PDB entry 5LMR | electron microscopy, 4.45 A resolution (low resolution: residue-level contacts below are approximate; hydrogen-bond / salt-bridge calls are withheld) | chains A and H of the 25 polymer chains in the assembly

== Chain A ==
Molecule: 16S rRNA
Organism: Thermus thermophilus HB8
Sequence (1522 nucleotides; numbered 0 to 1544 plus 21 insertion-coded residues; 44 numbers in that range are skipped by the numbering (no residue carries them; nothing is unmodelled there); the number before each row is that of its first residue; a row labelled like 189A-189L holds insertion residues (189A, then the next letters in order); numbering starts at 0):
     0 UUUGUUGGAGAGUUUGAUCCUGGCUCAGGGUGAACGCUGGCGGCGUGCCU
    50 AAGACAUGCAAGUCGUGCGGGCCG
    76 CGGGGUUUU
    88 ACUCCG
    96 UGGUCAGCGGCGGACGGGUGAGUAACGCGUGGGU
  129A G
   130 ACCUACCCGGAAGAGGGGGACAACCCGGGGAAACUCGGGCUAAUCCCCCA
   180 UGUGGACCCG
189A-189L CCCCUUGGGGUG
   190 UGUCCAAAGGGCUUU
   216 GCCCGCUUCCGGAUGGGCCCGCGUCCCAUCAGCUAGUUGGUGGGGUAAUG
   266 GCCCACCAAGGCGACGACGGGUAGCCGGUCUGAGAGGAUGGCCGGCCACA
   316 GGGGCACUGAGACACGGGCCCCACUCCUACGGGAGGCAGCAGUUAGGAAU
   366 CUUCCGCAAUGGGCGCAAGCCUGACGGAGCGACGCCGCUUGGAGGAAGAA
   416 GCCCUUCGGGGUGUAAACUCCUGA
   441 ACCCGGGACGAAACCCCC
   460 GA
   470 CGAGGGGA
   479 CUGACGGUACCGGGGUAA
   498 UAGCGCCGGCCAACUCCGUGCCAGCAGCCGCGGUAAUACGGAGGGCGCGA
   548 GCGUUACCCGGAUUCACUGGGCGUAAAGGGCGUGUAGGCGGCCUGGGGCG
   598 UCCCAUGUGAAAGACCACGGCUCAACCGUGGGGGAGCGUGGGAUACGCUC
   648 AGGCUAGACGGUGGGAGAGGGUGGUGGAAUUCCCGGAGUAGCGGUGAAAU
   698 GCGCAGAUACCGGGAGGAACGCCGAUGGCGAAGGCAGCCACCUGGUCCAC
   748 CCGUGACGCUGAGGCGCGAAAGCGUGGGGAGCAAACCGGAUUAGAUACCC
   798 GGGUAGUCCACGCCCUAAACGAUGCGCGCUAGGUCUCUGGGUCU
   848 CCUGGGGGCCGAAGCUAACGCGUUAAGCGCGCCGCCUGGGGAGUACGGCC
   898 GCAAGGCUGAAACUCAAAGGAAUUGACGGGGGCCCGCACAAGCGGUGGAG
   948 CAUGUGGUUUAAUUCGAAGCAACGCGAAGAACCUUACCAGGCCUUGACAU
   998 GCUA
 1001A G
  1002 GGAACCCGGGUGAAAGCCUGGGGUGCCCC
1030A-1030D GCGA
  1031 GGGGAGCCCUAGCACAGGUGCUGCAUGGCCGUCGUCAGCUCGUGCCGUGA
  1081 GGUGUUGGGUUAAGUCCCGCAACGAGCGCAACCCCCGCCGUUAGUUGCCA
  1131 GCGGUUCGGCCGGGCACUCUAACGGGACUGCCCGCG
  1168 AAAGCGGGAGGAAGGAGGGGACGACGUCUGGUCAGCAUGGCCCUUACGGC
  1218 CUGGGCGACACACGUGCUACAAUGCCCACUACAAAGCGAUGCCACCCGGC
  1268 AACGGGGAGCUAAUCGCAAAAAGGUGGGCCCAGUUCGGAUUGGGGUCUGC
  1318 AACCCGACCCCAUGAAGCCGGAAUCGCUAGUAAUCGCGGAUCAGCC
 1363A A
  1364 UGCCGCGGUGAAUACGUUCCCGGGCCUUGUACACACCGCCCGUCACGCCA
  1414 UGGGAGCGGGCUCUACCCGAAGUCGCCGG
1442A-1442B GA
  1443 GCCUA
  1452 C
  1456 GGGCAGGCGCCGAGGGUAGGGCCCGUGACUGGGGCGAAGUCGUAACAAGG
  1506 UAGCUGUACCGGAAGGUGCGGCUGGAUCACCUCCUUUCU
Not modelled in the structure: 0-4, 1543-1544

== Chain H ==
Name: 30S ribosomal protein S8
Organism: Thermus thermophilus HB8
UniProtKB: Q5SHQ2 (RS8_THET8); residue numbers follow UniProt; this construct covers 1-138
Sequence (138 residues; row label = number of the first residue in the row):
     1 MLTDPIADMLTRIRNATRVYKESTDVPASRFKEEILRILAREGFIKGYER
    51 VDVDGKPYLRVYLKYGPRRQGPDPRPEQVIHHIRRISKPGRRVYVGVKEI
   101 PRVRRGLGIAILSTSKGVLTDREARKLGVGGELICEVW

== How chain A and chain H interact ==
Pairs across the interface (73; chain A residue first):
  C564(A) - Arg91(H)
  C586(A) - Thr3(H)
  C586(A) - Pro89(H)
  C586(A) - Gly90(H)
  G587(A) - Met1(H)
  G587(A) - Thr3(H)
  G587(A) - Pro89(H)
  G587(A) - Arg92(H)
  G588(A) - Pro5(H)
  C589(A) - Pro5(H)
  C589(A) - Ala28(H)
  C589(A) - Ser29(H)
  C590(A) - Ser29(H)
  C590(A) - Arg30(H)
  U591(A) - Arg30(H)
  G597(A) - Tyr94(H)
  U598(A) - Tyr94(H)
  C599(A) - Val95(H)
  C599(A) - Gly96(H)
  C599(A) - Val129(H)
  C599(A) - Gly130(H)
  C599(A) - Gly131(H)
  C600(A) - Gly96(H)
  C600(A) - Val97(H)
  C600(A) - Gly128(H)
  C600(A) - Val129(H)
  C600(A) - Gly130(H)
  A640(A) - Ser115(H)
  A642(A) - Phe31(H)
  A642(A) - Ser113(H)
  A642(A) - Thr114(H)
  A642(A) - Ser115(H)
  A642(A) - Gly117(H)
  A642(A) - Val118(H)
  C643(A) - Phe31(H)
  C643(A) - Ser113(H)
  C643(A) - Glu132(H)
  G644(A) - Arg92(H)
  A653(A) - Lys56(H)
  A653(A) - Pro57(H)
  G755(A) - Met1(H)
  C756(A) - Met1(H)
  G823(A) - Met1(H)
  C824(A) - Met1(H)
  C824(A) - Leu2(H)
  G825(A) - Leu2(H)
  G825(A) - Asp8(H)
  G825(A) - Thr11(H)
  G825(A) - Arg12(H)
  C826(A) - Arg12(H)
  C826(A) - Asn15(H)
  U827(A) - Asn15(H)
  U827(A) - Val19(H)
  U827(A) - Thr24(H)
  A828(A) - Val19(H)
  A860(A) - Arg18(H)
  A860(A) - Arg75(H)
  G861(A) - Arg75(H)
  G874(A) - Asn15(H)
  C875(A) - Thr11(H)
  C875(A) - Arg14(H)
  C875(A) - Asn15(H)
  G876(A) - Thr11(H)
  G876(A) - Arg14(H)
  C877(A) - Thr3(H)
  C877(A) - Asp4(H)
  C877(A) - Arg85(H)
  C877(A) - Lys88(H)
  C877(A) - Pro89(H)
  G878(A) - Thr3(H)
  G878(A) - Lys88(H)
  G878(A) - Pro89(H)
  C879(A) - Gly90(H)
Other interface residues (no listed pair), chain A (35 interface residues in all): C601, U641, A859
Other interface residues (no listed pair), chain H (44 interface residues in all): Ala7, Lys21, Lys98, Lys116

== Summary ==
Chain A and chain H form an interface of 35 and 44 residues respectively.
Chain A is 16S rRNA and chain H is 30S ribosomal protein S8, both from Thermus thermophilus HB8; the
structure, Structure of bacterial 30S-IF1-IF3-mRNA-tRNA translation pre-initiation complex(state-2B), was
determined by electron microscopy, deposited together with 5LMN, 5LMO, 5LMP, 5LMQ, 5LMS, 5LMT, 5LMU and 5LMV.
